1KRA - chains B and C of the 3 polymer chains in the assembly; structure by X-ray diffraction, 2.30 A resolution.

== Chain B ==
Name: Urease
From: Klebsiella aerogenes
Notes: EC 3.5.1.5
UniProtKB: P18315 (URE2_KLEAE); residues 1-106 here = UniProt positions 1-106
Amino-acid sequence (106 residues; numbered 1 to 106; the number before each row is that of its first residue):
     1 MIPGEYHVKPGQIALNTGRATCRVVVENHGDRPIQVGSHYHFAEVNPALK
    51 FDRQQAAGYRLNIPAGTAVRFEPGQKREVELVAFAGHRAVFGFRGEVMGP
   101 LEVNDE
Unresolved in the structure: 102-106
Swiss-Prot annotation at these positions:
  - mutagenesis: His39 (H39A: Reduces activity by 20% and reduces thermal stability above 50 degrees Celsius), His41 (H41A: Reduces activity by 30% and reduces thermal stability above 50 degrees Celsius)

== Chain C ==
Name: Urease
From: Klebsiella aerogenes
Notes: EC 3.5.1.5
UniProtKB: P18314 (URE1_KLEAE); residues 1-567 here = UniProt positions 1-567
Amino-acid sequence (567 residues; each row starts with the number of its first residue):
     1 MSNISRQAYADMFGPTVGDKVRLADTELWIEVEDDLTTYGEEVKFGGGKV
    51 IRDGMGQGQMLAADCVDLVLTNALIVDHWGIVKADIGVKDGRIFAIGKAG
   101 NPDIQPNVTIPIGAATEVIAAEGKIVTAGGIDTHIHWICPQQAEEALVSG
   151 VTTMVGGGTGPAAGTHATTCTPGPWYISRMLQAADSLPVNIGLLGKGNVS
   201 QPDALREQVAAGVIGLKIHEDWGATPAAIDCALTVADEMDIQVALHSDTL
   251 NESGFVEDTLAAIGGRTIHTFHTEGAGGGHAPDIITACAHPNILPSSTNP
   301 TLPYTLNTIDEHLDMLMVCHHLDPDIAEDVAFAESRIRRETIAAEDVLHD
   351 LGAFSLTSSDSQAMGRVGEVILRTWQVAHRMKVQRGALAEETGDNDNFRV
   401 KRYIAKYTINPALTHGIAHEVGSIEVGKLADLVVWSPAFFGVKPATVIKG
   451 GMIAIAPMGDINASIPTPQPVHYRPMFGALGSARHHCRLTFLSQAAAANG
   501 VAERLNLRSAIAVVKGCRTVQKADMVHNSLQPNITVDAQTYEVRVDGELI
   551 TSEPADVLPMAQRYFLF
Unresolved in the structure: 1
Swiss-Prot annotation at these positions:
  - active site: His320 (Proton donor)
  - binding site (Ni(2+)): His134, His136, Lys217, His246, His272, Asp360
  - binding site (substrate): His219
  - modified residue: Lys217 (N6-carboxylysine)
  - mutagenesis: His134 (H134A: Abrogates activity and reduces binding to nickel ions), His136 (H136A: Abrogates activity and reduces binding to nickel ions), Lys217 (K217A/C/E: Reduces activity 8000-fold and abrogates binding to nickel ions), His219 (H219A: Reduces activity 500-fold and increases KM 1000-fold. Resistant to inactivation by diethylpyrocarbonate and iodoacetamide; H219N/Q: Increases KM 100-fold; optimum pH is 6), Asp221 (D221A: Reduces activity 1000-fold and increases KM 10-fold; D221N: Reduces activity 50-fold), His246 (H246A: Abrogates activity and reduces binding to nickel ions), His312 (H312A: Enhances thermal stability above 50 degrees Celsius), Cys319 (C319A: Reduces activity 2-fold, but increases KM only 1.7-fold; optimum pH is 6.7. Reduces binding of nickel ions. Resistant to inactivation by iodoacetamide ...), His320 (H320A: Reduces activity 100000-fold, but increases KM only 3-fold; optimum pH is 6.75. Resistant to inactivation by diethylpyrocarbonate and iodoacetamide ...), Arg336 (R336Q: Reduces activity 10000-fold, but has no effect on KM)

== Chain B / chain C interface ==
Contacting residue pairs (81; chain B residue first):
  Met1(B) with Arg22(C)
  Ile2(B) with Arg22(C)
  Pro3(B) with Ala24(C); Ala438(C); Tyr564(C)
  Gly4(B) with Val21(C); Arg22(C); Ala24(C), hydrogen bond (backbone-backbone); Pro437(C); Ala438(C)
  Glu5(B) with Lys20(C); Val21(C); Arg22(C), salt bridge; Trp29(C)
  Tyr6(B) with Ala10(C); Pro15(C); Lys20(C); Val21(C), hydrophobic; Gly123(C)
  His7(B) with Asp19(C); Lys20(C), hydrogen bond (backbone-backbone); Trp29(C)
  Val8(B) with Arg6(C); Gln7(C); Asp19(C)
  Lys9(B) with Arg6(C); Asp19(C), hydrogen bond (backbone-side chain)
  Gly11(B) with Ser5(C); Arg6(C), hydrogen bond (backbone-backbone)
  Gln12(B) with Asn3(C), hydrogen bond; Ile4(C)
  Ile13(B) with Asn3(C); Ile4(C), hydrogen bond (backbone-backbone); Arg6(C); Tyr39(C), hydrophobic
  Ala14(B) with Ser2(C); Tyr39(C)
  Leu15(B) with Ser2(C), hydrogen bond (backbone-backbone); Ile4(C), hydrophobic; Tyr39(C); Gly40(C)
  Asn16(B) with Tyr39(C), hydrogen bond (backbone-backbone); Gly40(C), hydrogen bond (side chain-backbone); Glu41(C)
  Arg19(B) with Glu41(C), salt bridge
  Gly37(B) with Gly48(C); Arg52(C)
  Ser38(B) with Val50(C)
  His39(B) with Gly40(C); Glu41(C), salt bridge; Val50(C); Met55(C)
  Tyr40(B) with Met55(C), hydrophobic
  Arg60(B) with Gly40(C), hydrogen bond (side chain-backbone); Glu41(C), salt bridge
  Asn62(B) with Ser2(C), hydrogen bond (side chain-backbone)
  Pro64(B) with Ser2(C)
  Ala65(B) with Phe13(C); Gly40(C); Glu42(C); Val50(C), hydrophobic
  Gly66(B) with Lys49(C), hydrogen bond (backbone-side chain); Val50(C)
  Thr67(B) with Met12(C)
  Phe84(B) with Ile104(C), hydrophobic
  Ala85(B) with Asp103(C); Ile104(C), hydrogen bond (backbone-backbone)
  Gly86(B) with Pro102(C); Asp103(C); Gln105(C)
  His87(B) with Pro102(C), hydrogen bond (backbone-backbone); Asp103(C), salt bridge
  Arg88(B) with Asp103(C), hydrogen bond (backbone-backbone)
  Ala89(B) with Asp103(C), hydrogen bond (backbone-backbone); Ile104(C)
  Phe91(B) with Gly54(C); Gln59(C), hydrogen bond (backbone-side chain); Asp103(C)
  Gly92(B) with Asp53(C)
  Phe93(B) with Gly54(C); Met55(C), hydrophobic
Other interface residues (no listed pair), chain B (37 interface residues in all): Pro10, Ile63
Other interface residues (no listed pair), chain C (43 interface residues in all): Tyr9, Gly14, Thr16, Val17, Asp25, Pro106, Arg563

== Overview ==
37 residues of chain B face 43 of chain C across their interface, with 17 hydrogen bonds and 5 salt bridges.
Polar contacts include Glu5(B)-Arg22(C), Arg19(B)-Glu41(C) and His39(B)-Glu41(C).
Chain B is Urease and chain C is Urease, both from Klebsiella aerogenes; the structure, Crystal structure of
klebsiella aerogenes urease, its apoenzyme and two active site mutants, was determined by X-ray diffraction
(same publication as 1KRB and 1KRC).
